Entry 3N2G (X-ray diffraction, 4.00 A resolution); this record covers chains B and E of the 5 polymer chains in the assembly.

# Chain B
Name: Tubulin beta chain
From: Ovis aries
Reference sequence: D0VWY9 (D0VWY9_SHEEP); the author numbering skips numbers that UniProt does not, so the offset changes along the chain: 1-44 = UniProt 1-44; 47-360 = UniProt 45-358; 369-455 = UniProt 359-445
Chain sequence (445 residues; row label = number of the first residue in the row; note: 10 numbers in that range are skipped by the numbering (no residue carries them; nothing is unmodelled there)):
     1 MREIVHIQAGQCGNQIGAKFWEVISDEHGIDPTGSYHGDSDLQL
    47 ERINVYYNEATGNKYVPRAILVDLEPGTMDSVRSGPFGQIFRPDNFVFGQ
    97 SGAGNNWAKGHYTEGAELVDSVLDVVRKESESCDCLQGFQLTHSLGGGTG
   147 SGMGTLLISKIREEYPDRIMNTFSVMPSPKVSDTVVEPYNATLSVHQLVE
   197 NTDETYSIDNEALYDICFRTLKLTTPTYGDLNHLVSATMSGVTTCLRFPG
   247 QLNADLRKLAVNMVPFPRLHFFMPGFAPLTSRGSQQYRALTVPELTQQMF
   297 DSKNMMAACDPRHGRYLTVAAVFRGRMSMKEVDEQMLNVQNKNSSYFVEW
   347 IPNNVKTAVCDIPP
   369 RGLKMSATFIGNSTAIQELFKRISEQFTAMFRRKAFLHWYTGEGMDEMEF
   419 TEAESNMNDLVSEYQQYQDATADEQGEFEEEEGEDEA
Unresolved in the structure: 1, 278-285, 439-455
Ligand contacts:
  - G2N (ethyl [(2R)-5-amino-2-methyl-3-phenyl-1,2-dihydropyrido[3,4-b]pyrazin-7-yl]carbamate): Ile4, Tyr52, Gln136, Asn167, Glu200, Tyr202, Val238, Thr239, Cys241, Leu242, Leu248, Leu252, Leu255, Met259, Ala316, Ala317, Val318, Lys352, Thr353, Ala354, Ile378
  - GDP (guanosine-5'-diphosphate): Gly10, Gln11, Cys12, Gln15, Ile16, Asn101, Ser140, Gly142, Gly143, Gly144, Thr145, Gly146, Val171, Pro173, Val177, Ser178, Asp179, Glu183, Asn206, Tyr224, Leu227, Asn228

# Chain E
Name: Stathmin-4
From: Rattus norvegicus
Reference sequence: P63043 (STMN4_RAT); residues 5-145 here correspond to UniProt positions 49-189 (UniProt number = residue number + 44)
Chain sequence (142 residues; row label = number of the first residue in the row):
     4 ADMEVIELNKCTSGQSFEVILKPPSFDGVPEFNASLPRRRDPSLEEIQKK
    54 LEAAEERRKYQEAELLKHLAEKREHEREVIQKAIEENNNFIKMAKEKLAQ
   104 KMESNKENREAHLAAMLERLQEKDKHAEEVRKNKELKEEASR
Unresolved in the structure: 31-44, 141-145
Sequence notes: expression tag (4)
UniProt features mapped onto this chain:
  - modified residue: Ser46 (Phosphoserine)

# Chain B / chain E interface
Contacting residue pairs (15):
  His107(B) - Glu79(E)  salt bridge
  Tyr108(B) - His78(E)
  Tyr108(B) - Glu79(E)
  Tyr108(B) - Val82(E)  hydrophobic
  Leu152(B) - Arg76(E)
  Leu152(B) - Glu79(E)
  Ser155(B) - Arg76(E)  hydrogen bond (backbone-side chain)
  Lys156(B) - Arg76(E)
  Glu159(B) - Leu72(E)
  Glu159(B) - Arg76(E)  salt bridge
  Glu196(B) - Lys75(E)  salt bridge
  Glu411(B) - Ala86(E)
  Gly412(B) - Val82(E)
  Gly412(B) - Ala86(E)
  Glu417(B) - His78(E)  salt bridge
Other interface residues (no listed pair), chain B (14 interface residues in all): Thr109, Asn197, Thr409, Gly410
Other interface residues (no listed pair), chain E (10 interface residues in all): Leu69, Ile83, Glu89

# Overview
The interface between chain B and chain E involves 14 residues on one side and 10 on the other; the contacts
include 1 hydrogen bond and 4 salt bridges. Polar pairs include His107(B)-Glu79(E), Glu159(B)-Arg76(E) and
Glu196(B)-Lys75(E). Bound to chain B: GDP and compound G2N.
Here chain B is Tubulin beta chain (Ovis aries) and chain E is Stathmin-4 (Rattus norvegicus). Entry 3N2G
(TUBULIN-NSC 613863: RB3 Stathmin-like domain complex) was determined by X-ray diffraction (same publication
as 3N2K).
